6PSF - chains C and U of the 5 polymer chains in the assembly; structure by electron microscopy, 3.50 A resolution.

== Chain C ==
Molecule: Capsid protein VP2
From: Rhinovirus C
Notes: EC 3.4.22.29, 3.6.1.15, 3.4.22.28, 2.7.7.48
UniProt: E5D8F2 (E5D8F2_9ENTO); residues 1-265 here correspond to UniProt positions 68-332 (UniProt number = residue number + 67)
Amino-acid sequence (265 residues; numbered 1 to 265; the number before each row is that of its first residue):
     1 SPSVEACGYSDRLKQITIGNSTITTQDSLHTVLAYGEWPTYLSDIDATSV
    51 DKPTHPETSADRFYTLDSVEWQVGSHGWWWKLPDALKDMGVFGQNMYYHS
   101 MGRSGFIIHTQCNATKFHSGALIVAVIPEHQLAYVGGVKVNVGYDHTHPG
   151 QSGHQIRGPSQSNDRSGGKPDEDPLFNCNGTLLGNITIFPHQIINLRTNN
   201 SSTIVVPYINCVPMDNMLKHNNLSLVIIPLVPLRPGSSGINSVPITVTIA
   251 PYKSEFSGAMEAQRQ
Disordered / not traced: 1-12
UniProt features mapped onto this chain:
  - site: Gln-265 (Cleavage)

== Chain U ==
Molecule: Cadherin-related family member 3
From: Homo sapiens
Notes: fragment: extracellular cadherin-like domains 1-2
UniProt: Q6ZTQ4 (CDHR3_HUMAN); residues 20-237 here = UniProt positions 20-237
Amino-acid sequence (239 residues; numbered 9 to 247; the number before each row is that of its first residue):
     9 MASDYKDDDDKLHLILLPATGNVAENSPPGTSVHKFSVKLSASLSPVIPG
    59 FPQIVNSNPLTEAFRVNWLSGTYFEVVTTGMEQLDFETGPNIFDLQIYVK
   109 DEVGVTDLQVLTVQVTDVNEPPQFQGNLAEGLHLYIVERANPGFIYQVEA
   159 FDPEDTSRNIPLSYFLISPPKSFRMSANGTLFSTTELDFEAGHRSFHLIV
   209 EVRDSGGLKASTELQVNIVNLNDEVPRFTGGTKHHHHHH
Disordered / not traced: 9-19, 128-247
Sequence notes: expression tag (9-19, 238-247)
UniProt features mapped onto this chain:
  - glycosylation: Asn-186 (N-linked (GlcNAc...) asparagine)
  - mutagenesis: Pro-26 (P26A: Complete loss of interaction with human rhinovirus C), Ile-100 (I100A: Complete loss of interaction with human rhinovirus C), Asp-102 (D102A/N: Complete loss of interaction with human rhinovirus C), Val-118 (V118G: Complete loss of interaction with human rhinovirus C)
What the authors report for this chain:
  - mutagenesis - H21G: decreased binding to virus
  - mutagenesis - H21L, H21Q, L116A: unchanged binding to virus

== Chain C / chain U interface ==
Residue-residue contacts - 13 pairs, chain C then chain U:
  Gln-72(C) with Phe-94(U)
  Val-73(C) with Phe-94(U); Asn-99(U); Ile-100(U), hydrophobic
  Pro-232(C) with Ile-100(U), hydrophobic; Gln-122(U)
  Arg-234(C) with Ile-100(U); Asp-102(U), salt bridge; Thr-120(U), hydrogen bond
  Pro-235(C) with Ile-100(U)
  Asn-241(C) with Gly-97(U); Pro-98(U); Asn-99(U)
Interface residues without a listed pair, chain C (8 interface residues in all): Gly-74, Leu-233
Interface residues without a listed pair, chain U (10 interface residues in all): Asn-66, Val-123
Interface features reported in the paper:
  - residue pairs: Ile-100(U)/Arg-234(C), Asp-102(U)/Arg-234(C)

== Overview ==
8 residues of chain C face 10 of chain U across their interface; the contacts include 1 hydrogen bond and 1
salt bridge. Polar pairs include Arg-234(C)/Asp-102(U) and Arg-234(C)/Thr-120(U). The authors report contacts
between Ile-100(U) and Arg-234(C) and Asp-102(U) and Arg-234(C). The paper reports that H21G of chain U
reduces binding to virus; H21L, H21Q and L116A of chain U leave binding to virus unchanged.
Here chain C is Capsid protein VP2 (Rhinovirus C) and chain U is Cadherin-related family member 3 (Homo
sapiens). Entry 6PSF (Rhinovirus C15 complexed with domains I and II of receptor CDHR3) was determined by
electron microscopy (same publication as 6PPO).
